PDB entry 2PNX | X-ray diffraction, 1.80 A resolution | chains A and B

Chain A:
Molecule: Inhibitor of growth protein 4
From: Homo sapiens
Notes: fragment: PHD domain, residues 194-246
UniProt: Q9UNL4 (ING4_HUMAN); numbering as in UniProt (aligned over 194-246)
Chain sequence (55 residues; numbered 192 to 246; the number before each row is that of its first residue):
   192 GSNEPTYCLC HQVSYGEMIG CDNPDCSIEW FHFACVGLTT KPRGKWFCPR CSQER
Unresolved in the structure: 192-194, 246
Sequence notes: expression tag (192-193)
Bound ions: Zn2+ site 1: C199, C201, C226; Zn2+ site 2: C212, C217, C239, C242

Chain B:
Molecule: H3K4Me3 peptide
Chain sequence (12 residues; each row starts with the number of its first residue):
     1 ARTKQTARKS TG
Unresolved in the structure: 9-12
Modified residues: K4 (n-trimethyllysine; M3L)
Reported in the primary citation:
  - post-translational modification sites: K4

Chain A / chain B interface:
Contacting residue pairs - 22 pairs, chain A then chain B:
  Y198(A) - K4(B)
  S205(A) - T6(B)  hydrogen bond
  Y206(A) - T6(B)  hydrogen bond (backbone-side chain)
  G207(A) - K4(B)
  G207(A) - Q5(B)
  G207(A) - T6(B)  hydrogen bond (backbone-side chain)
  E208(A) - K4(B)
  E208(A) - Q5(B)
  M209(A) - T3(B)
  M209(A) - K4(B)  hydrogen bond (backbone-backbone)
  I210(A) - A1(B)  hydrophobic
  I210(A) - R2(B)
  G211(A) - R2(B)  hydrogen bond (backbone-backbone)
  C212(A) - R2(B)  hydrogen bond (backbone-side chain)
  D213(A) - R2(B)  salt bridge
  W221(A) - R2(B)
  W221(A) - K4(B)
  F224(A) - T3(B)
  K232(A) - T3(B)
  P233(A) - A1(B)  hydrogen bond (backbone-backbone)
  G235(A) - A1(B)  hydrogen bond (backbone-backbone)
  W237(A) - A1(B)  hydrophobic
Other interface residues (no listed pair), chain A (17 interface residues in all): R234
Interface features reported in the paper:
  - pairs named by the authors: Y198(A)-K4(B) (cation-pi contact), S205(A)-K4(B), M209(A)-K4(B) (hydrophobic contact), D213(A)-R2(B) (salt bridge), W221(A)-K4(B) (cation-pi contact)
  - hot spots on chain A (mutagenesis) - Y198A, W221A: abolished binding to H3K4me peptides

In short:
17 residues of chain A and 6 residues of chain B are in contact; the contacts include 8 hydrogen bonds and 1
salt bridge. Among the polar pairs are D213(A)-R2(B), S205(A)-T6(B) and Y206(A)-T6(B). The paper describes
cation-pi contacts between Y198(A) and K4(B) and W221(A) and K4(B); a contact between S205(A) and K4(B); a
hydrophobic contact between M209(A) and K4(B). From the paper: Y198A and W221A of chain A abolish binding to
H3K4me peptides; a modification site at K4(B).
Chain A is Inhibitor of growth protein 4 (Homo sapiens) and chain B is H3K4Me3 peptide; the structure, The PHD
finger of ING4 in complex with an H3K4Me3 histone peptide, was determined by X-ray diffraction.
